Entry 3H0G (X-ray diffraction, 3.65 A resolution); this record covers chains B and I of the 12 polymer chains in the assembly.

Chain B:
Name: DNA-directed RNA polymerase II subunit RPB2
Organism: Schizosaccharomyces pombe
Notes: EC 2.7.7.6
UniProt: Q02061 (RPB2_SCHPO); residues 1-1210 here = UniProt positions 1-1210
Sequence (1210 residues; row label = number of the first residue in the row):
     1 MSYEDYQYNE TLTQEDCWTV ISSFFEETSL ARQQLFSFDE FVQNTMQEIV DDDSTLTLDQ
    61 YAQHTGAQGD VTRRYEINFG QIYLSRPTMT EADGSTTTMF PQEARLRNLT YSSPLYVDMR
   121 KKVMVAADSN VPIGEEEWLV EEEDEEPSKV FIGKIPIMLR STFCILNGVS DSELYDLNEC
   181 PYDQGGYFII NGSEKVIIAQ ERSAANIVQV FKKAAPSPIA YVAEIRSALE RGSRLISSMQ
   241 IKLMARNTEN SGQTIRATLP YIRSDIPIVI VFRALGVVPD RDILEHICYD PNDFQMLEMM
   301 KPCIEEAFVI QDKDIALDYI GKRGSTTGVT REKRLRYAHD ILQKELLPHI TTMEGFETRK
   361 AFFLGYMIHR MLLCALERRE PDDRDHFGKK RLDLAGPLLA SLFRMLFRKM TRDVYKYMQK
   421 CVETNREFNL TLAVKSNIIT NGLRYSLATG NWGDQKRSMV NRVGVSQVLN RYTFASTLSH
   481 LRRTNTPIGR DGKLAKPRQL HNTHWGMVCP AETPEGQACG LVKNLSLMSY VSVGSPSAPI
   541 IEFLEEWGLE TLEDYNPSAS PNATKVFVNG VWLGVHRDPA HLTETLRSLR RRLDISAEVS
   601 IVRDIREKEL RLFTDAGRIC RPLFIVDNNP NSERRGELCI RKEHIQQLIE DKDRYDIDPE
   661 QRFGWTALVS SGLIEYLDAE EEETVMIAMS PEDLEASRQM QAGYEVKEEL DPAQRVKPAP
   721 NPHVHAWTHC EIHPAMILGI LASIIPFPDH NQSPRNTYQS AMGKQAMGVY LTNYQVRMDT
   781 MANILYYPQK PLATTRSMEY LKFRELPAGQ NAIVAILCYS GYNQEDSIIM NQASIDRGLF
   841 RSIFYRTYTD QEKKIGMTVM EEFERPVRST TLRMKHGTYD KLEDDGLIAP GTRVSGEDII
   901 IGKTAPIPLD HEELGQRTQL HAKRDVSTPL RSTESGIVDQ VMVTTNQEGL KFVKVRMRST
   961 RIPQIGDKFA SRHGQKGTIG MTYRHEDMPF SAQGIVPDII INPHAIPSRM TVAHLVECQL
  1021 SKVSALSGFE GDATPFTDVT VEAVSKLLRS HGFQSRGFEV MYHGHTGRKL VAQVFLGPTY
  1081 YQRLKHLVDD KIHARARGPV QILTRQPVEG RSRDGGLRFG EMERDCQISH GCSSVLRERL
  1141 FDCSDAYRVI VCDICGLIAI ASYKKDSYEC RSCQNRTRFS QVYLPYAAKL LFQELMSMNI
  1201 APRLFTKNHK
Disordered / not traced: 1-9, 58-76, 122-142, 908-918
Metal / ion sites: Zn2+: Cys1152, Cys1155, Cys1173
Curated features (UniProtKB/Swiss-Prot):
  - zinc finger: Cys1152 to Cys1173 (C4-type)
  - binding site (Mg(2+)): Asp826
  - binding site (Zn(2+)): Cys1152, Cys1155, Cys1170, Cys1173

Chain I:
Name: DNA-directed RNA polymerase II subunit RPB9
Organism: Schizosaccharomyces pombe
UniProt: O74635 (RPB9_SCHPO); residues 1-113 here = UniProt positions 1-113
Sequence (113 residues; row label = number of the first residue in the row):
     1 MSNFQYCIEC NNMLYPREDK VDRVLRLACR NCDYSEIAAT SKVYRHELQS SNVENTTVSH
    61 DASTDPTLPR SDKECPRCHQ HEAVFYQTHS RRGDTMMTLI YVCVHCGFAF EEQ
Disordered / not traced: 1-2
Metal / ion sites: Zn2+ site 1: Cys10, Cys29, Cys32; Zn2+ site 2: Cys103, Cys106
Curated features (UniProtKB/Swiss-Prot):
  - zinc finger: Cys7 to Cys32 (C4-type), Ser71 to Glu111 (TFIIS-type)
  - binding site (Zn(2+)): Cys7, Cys10, Cys29, Cys32, Cys75, Cys78, Cys103, Cys106

How chain B and chain I interact:
Residue-residue contacts (33):
  Tyr221(B) - Arg91(I)
  Asp280(B) - Asn11(I)
  Asp280(B) - Asn12(I)
  Asp280(B) - Met13(I)
  Arg281(B) - Tyr6(I)
  Arg281(B) - Asn11(I)  hydrogen bond
  Phe294(B) - Asn3(I)
  Phe294(B) - Phe4(I)
  Gln295(B) - Glu47(I)
  Ile304(B) - Met13(I)  hydrophobic
  Phe308(B) - Arg30(I)
  Leu376(B) - Gln49(I)
  Leu376(B) - Asn52(I)
  Glu377(B) - Gln49(I)
  Glu377(B) - Asn52(I)  hydrogen bond (backbone-side chain)
  Glu377(B) - Ser90(I)
  Glu377(B) - Arg92(I)
  Arg378(B) - Asn52(I)  hydrogen bond (side chain-backbone)
  Glu380(B) - His89(I)  salt bridge
  Glu380(B) - Ser90(I)
  Glu380(B) - Arg91(I)  hydrogen bond (side chain-backbone)
  Ile605(B) - Asp61(I)
  Ile605(B) - Asp65(I)
  Arg606(B) - Asp65(I)  salt bridge
  Arg606(B) - Leu68(I)
  Glu683(B) - Thr67(I)
  Val685(B) - Thr67(I)
  Met686(B) - Thr67(I)
  His723(B) - Arg70(I)  hydrogen bond (side chain-backbone)
  His725(B) - Arg70(I)
  His725(B) - Ser71(I)
  His725(B) - Asp72(I)  salt bridge
  His725(B) - Glu82(I)
Other interface residues (no listed pair), chain B (25 interface residues in all): Lys212, Pro279, Leu284, Lys301, Gln311, Arg379, Arg603
Other interface residues (no listed pair), chain I (29 interface residues in all): Tyr15, Asn31, Tyr44, Thr64, Pro66, Pro69, Phe85

Overview:
25 residues of chain B and 29 residues of chain I are in contact; the contacts include 5 hydrogen bonds and 3
salt bridges. Polar pairs include Glu380(B)-His89(I), Arg606(B)-Asp65(I) and His725(B)-Asp72(I).
Here chain B is DNA-directed RNA polymerase II subunit RPB2 and chain I is DNA-directed RNA polymerase II
subunit RPB9, both from Schizosaccharomyces pombe. Entry 3H0G (RNA Polymerase II from Schizosaccharomyces
pombe) was determined by X-ray diffraction.
